7PF4 - chains M and I of the 10 polymer chains in the assembly; structure by electron microscopy, 4.00 A resolution.

Chain M:
Protein: Histone H2A type 1-B/E
Source organism: Homo sapiens
UniProt: P04908 (H2A1B_HUMAN); residues 0-129 here correspond to UniProt positions 1-130 (UniProt number = residue number + 1)
Amino-acid sequence (147 residues; numbered -17 to 129; the number before each row is that of its first residue; numbers below 1 keep their minus sign (His-17 is residue -17)):
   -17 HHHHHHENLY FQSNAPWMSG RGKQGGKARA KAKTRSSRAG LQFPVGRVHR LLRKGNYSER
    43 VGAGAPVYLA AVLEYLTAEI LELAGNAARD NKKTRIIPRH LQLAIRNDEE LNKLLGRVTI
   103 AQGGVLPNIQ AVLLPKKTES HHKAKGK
Not modelled in the structure: -17 to 9, 119-129
Sequence notes: expression tag (-17 to -1)
Swiss-Prot annotation at these positions:
  - modified residue: Ser1 (N-acetylserine), Arg3 (Citrulline), Lys5 (N6-(2-hydroxyisobutyryl)lysine), Lys9 (N6-(2-hydroxyisobutyryl)lysine), Lys13 (N6-(beta-hydroxybutyryl)lysine), Lys36 (N6-(2-hydroxyisobutyryl)lysine), Lys74 (N6-(2-hydroxyisobutyryl)lysine), Lys75 (N6-(2-hydroxyisobutyryl)lysine), Lys95 (N6-(2-hydroxyisobutyryl)lysine), Gln104 (N5-methylglutamine), Lys118 (N6-(2-hydroxyisobutyryl)lysine), Lys119 (N6-crotonyllysine), Thr120 (Phosphothreonine), Lys125 (N6-crotonyllysine)
  - cross-link (Glycyl lysine isopeptide (Lys-Gly)): Lys13 (interchain with G-Cter in ubiquitin), Lys15 (interchain with G-Cter in ubiquitin), Lys119 (interchain with G-Cter in ubiquitin)

Chain I:
Molecule: 167-nt DNA strand
Source organism: synthetic construct
Sequence (167 nucleotides; numbered 385 to 551; the number before each row is that of its first residue):
   385 CACTGGCCGC CTGGAGAATC CCGGTGCCGA GGCCGCTCAA TTGGTCGTAG ACAGCTCTAG
   445 CACCGCTTAA ACGCACGTAC GCGCTGTCCC CCGCGTTTTA ACCGCCAAGG GGATTACTCC
   505 CTAGTCTCCA GGCACGTGTC AGATATATAC ATCCTGTCAT GTAAGTA

Chain M / chain I interface:
Contacting residue pairs - 16 pairs, chain M then chain I:
  Ala12(M) - DG427(I)  phosphate contact
  Lys13(M) - DT426(I)  phosphate contact
  Lys15(M) - DT425(I)  phosphate contact
  Lys15(M) - DT426(I)  hydrogen bond to the phosphate
  Thr16(M) - DT425(I)  phosphate contact
  Arg17(M) - DT425(I)  salt bridge to the phosphate
  Arg20(M) - DT426(I)  salt bridge to the phosphate
  Gly28(M) - DA424(I)  sugar contact
  Gly28(M) - DT425(I)  phosphate contact
  Arg29(M) - DA423(I)  sugar contact
  Arg29(M) - DA424(I)  salt bridge to the phosphate
  Arg32(M) - DA424(I)  salt bridge to the phosphate
  Arg42(M) - DG431(I)  base contact
  Arg42(M) - DA433(I)  sugar contact
  Arg77(M) - DA414(I)  sugar contact
  Arg77(M) - DG415(I)  salt bridge to the phosphate
Also at the interface, not in a pair above, chain M (13 interface residues in all): Ala14, Ser18
Also at the interface, not in a pair above, chain I (11 interface residues in all): DG413, DT432

Summary:
The interface between chain M and chain I involves 13 residues on one side and 11 on the other; the contacts
include 1 hydrogen bond and 5 salt bridges. Among the polar pairs are Lys15(M)-DT426(I), Arg17(M)-DT425(I) and
Arg20(M)-DT426(I).
Chain M is Histone H2A type 1-B/E (Homo sapiens) and chain I is a 167-nt DNA strand (synthetic construct); the
structure, Nucleosome 3 of the 4x187 nucleosome array containing H1, was determined by electron microscopy
together with 7PET, 7PEU, 7PEV, 7PEW, 7PEX, 7PEY and 16 further entries from the same study.
